Entry 8K9V (X-ray diffraction, 1.92 A resolution); this record covers chains A and B.

== Chain A (and B) ==
Molecule: Lysine--tRNA ligase
From: Plasmodium falciparum (isolate Camp / Malaysia)
Notes: EC 6.1.1.6; chain B of this document is another copy of the same molecule, construct and numbering; everything in this record applies to it too
UniProtKB: A0A024X378 (A0A024X378_PLAFC); residue numbers follow UniProt; this construct covers 77-583
Sequence (516 residues; row label = number of the first residue in the row):
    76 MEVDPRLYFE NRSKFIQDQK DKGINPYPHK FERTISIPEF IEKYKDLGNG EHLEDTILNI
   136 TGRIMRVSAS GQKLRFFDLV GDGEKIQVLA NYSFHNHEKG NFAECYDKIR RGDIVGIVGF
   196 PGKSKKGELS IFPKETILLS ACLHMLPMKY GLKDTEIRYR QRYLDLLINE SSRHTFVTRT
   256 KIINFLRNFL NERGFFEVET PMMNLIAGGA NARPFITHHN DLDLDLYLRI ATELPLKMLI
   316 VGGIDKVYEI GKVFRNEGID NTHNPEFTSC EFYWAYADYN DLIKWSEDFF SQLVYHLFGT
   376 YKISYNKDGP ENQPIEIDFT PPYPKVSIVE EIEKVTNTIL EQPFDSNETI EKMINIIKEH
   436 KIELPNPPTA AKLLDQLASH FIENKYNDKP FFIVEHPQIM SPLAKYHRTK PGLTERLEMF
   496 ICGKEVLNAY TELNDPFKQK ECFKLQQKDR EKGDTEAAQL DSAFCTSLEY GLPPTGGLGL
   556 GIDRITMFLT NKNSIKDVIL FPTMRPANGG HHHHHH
Not modelled in the structure: 76-77, 519-534, 583-591 (chain B: 76-77, 226-229, 519-535, 583-591)
Sequence notes: initiating methionine (76); expression tag (584-591)
Disulfides: Cys517-Cys540
Small-molecule neighbours:
  - JT4 (N4-(2,5-dimethoxyphenyl)-N2-(2-propan-2-ylsulfonylphenyl)-1,3,5-triazine-2,4-diamine): Asn286, Ala287, Arg330, Glu332, Gly333, Thr337, His338, Asn339, Pro340, Phe342, Glu500, Val501, Leu502, Asn503, Gly554, Leu555, Gly556, Asp558, Arg559, Ile570
  - lysine (LYS): Gly284, Ala285, Ala306, Glu308, Lys312, Arg330, Glu346, Tyr348, Asn503, Ala504, Tyr505, Glu507, Gly552, Leu553, Gly554
Reported in the primary citation:
  - binding site for JT4: Arg330, Glu332, His338, Asn339, Pro340, Phe342

== Chain A / chain B interface ==
Pairs across the interface - 193 pairs, chain A then chain B:
  Phe84(A) - Glu544(B)
  Ser88(A) - Phe512(B)
  Ile91(A) - Phe512(B)  hydrophobic
  Lys95(A) - Asp510(B)  salt bridge
  Tyr102(A) - Lys480(B)  hydrogen bond (backbone-side chain)
  Tyr102(A) - Asn509(B)
  Tyr102(A) - Asp510(B)
  Tyr102(A) - Pro511(B)
  Pro103(A) - Lys480(B)  hydrogen bond (backbone-side chain)
  Pro103(A) - Pro549(B)
  His104(A) - Lys480(B)
  His104(A) - Tyr481(B)  hydrogen bond (side chain-backbone)
  His104(A) - Arg483(B)
  His104(A) - Glu490(B)
  His104(A) - Pro549(B)
  Lys105(A) - Tyr351(B)  hydrogen bond (side chain-backbone)
  Lys105(A) - Asp353(B)
  Lys105(A) - Asp356(B)  salt bridge
  Arg108(A) - Lys321(B)
  Arg108(A) - Tyr351(B)
  Thr136(A) - Tyr351(B)
  Arg138(A) - Val316(B)  hydrogen bond (side chain-backbone)
  Arg138(A) - Tyr545(B)  hydrogen bond (side chain-backbone)
  Arg138(A) - Gly546(B)  hydrogen bond (side chain-backbone)
  Asp157(A) - Asp320(B)
  Ile189(A) - Tyr351(B)
  Ile189(A) - Gly546(B)
  Ile189(A) - Pro548(B)
  Leu214(A) - Tyr351(B)  hydrophobic
  Leu214(A) - Pro549(B)
  Ser215(A) - Gly546(B)
  Ser215(A) - Leu547(B)  hydrogen bond (side chain-backbone)
  Ala216(A) - Tyr545(B)
  Ala216(A) - Gly546(B)
  Cys217(A) - Glu544(B)
  Cys217(A) - Tyr545(B)
  Leu218(A) - Phe512(B)  hydrophobic
  Leu218(A) - Glu544(B)  hydrogen bond (backbone-backbone)
  His219(A) - Glu544(B)  salt bridge
  His219(A) - Tyr545(B)
  Leu221(A) - Tyr545(B)  hydrophobic
  Gln236(A) - Thr541(B)
  Gln236(A) - Tyr545(B)  hydrogen bond
  Tyr238(A) - Met313(B)
  Tyr238(A) - Val316(B)  hydrophobic
  Tyr238(A) - Gly317(B)
  Tyr238(A) - Thr541(B)
  Tyr238(A) - Ser542(B)
  Tyr238(A) - Tyr545(B)  hydrophobic
  Leu239(A) - Tyr545(B)  hydrophobic
  Leu241(A) - Leu314(B)  hydrophobic
  Leu241(A) - Gly317(B)
  Leu242(A) - Val316(B)
  Leu242(A) - Gly317(B)
  Leu242(A) - Gly318(B)
  Arg248(A) - Gly318(B)  hydrogen bond (side chain-backbone)
  Phe251(A) - Phe271(B)
  Val252(A) - Phe271(B)  hydrophobic
  Arg254(A) - Glu274(B)  salt bridge
  Thr255(A) - Phe271(B)
  Thr255(A) - Glu272(B)  hydrogen bond (side chain-backbone)
  Ile258(A) - Glu274(B)
  Arg262(A) - Arg262(B)
  Phe271(A) - Phe251(B)
  Phe271(A) - Val252(B)  hydrophobic
  Phe271(A) - Thr255(B)
  Glu272(A) - Thr255(B)  hydrogen bond (backbone-side chain)
  Val273(A) - Leu575(B)  hydrophobic
  Glu274(A) - Arg254(B)  salt bridge
  Glu274(A) - Ile258(B)
  Glu274(A) - Lys327(B)
  Glu274(A) - Thr343(B)  hydrogen bond
  Glu274(A) - Leu575(B)
  Thr275(A) - Lys327(B)  hydrogen bond (backbone-side chain)
  Pro276(A) - Glu341(B)
  Pro276(A) - Phe576(B)
  Met277(A) - Met277(B)  hydrophobic
  Met277(A) - Lys327(B)
  Met277(A) - Glu341(B)  hydrogen bond (backbone-side chain)
  Met278(A) - Phe290(B)  hydrophobic
  Met278(A) - Glu341(B)  hydrogen bond (backbone-side chain)
  Leu280(A) - Pro581(B)  hydrophobic
  Arg288(A) - Asn295(B)
  Phe290(A) - Met278(B)  hydrophobic
  Phe290(A) - Thr292(B)
  Phe290(A) - His293(B)
  Phe290(A) - His294(B)
  Ile291(A) - Ile291(B)
  Ile291(A) - Thr292(B)  hydrogen bond (backbone-side chain)
  Thr292(A) - Phe290(B)
  Thr292(A) - Ile291(B)  hydrogen bond (side chain-backbone)
  His293(A) - Phe290(B)
  His293(A) - Asn331(B)  hydrogen bond (backbone-side chain)
  His294(A) - Phe290(B)
  His294(A) - Asn331(B)
  His294(A) - Pro340(B)
  Asn295(A) - Arg288(B)
  Asn295(A) - Asn331(B)  hydrogen bond (backbone-side chain)
  Asp296(A) - Glu332(B)
  Asp296(A) - Gly333(B)
  Asp296(A) - Ile334(B)  hydrogen bond (side chain-backbone)
  Leu297(A) - Ile334(B)  hydrophobic
  Leu297(A) - Thr578(B)
  Leu297(A) - Met579(B)
  Leu299(A) - Pro581(B)
  Pro310(A) - Phe576(B)
  Met313(A) - Tyr238(B)
  Leu314(A) - Leu241(B)  hydrophobic
  Leu314(A) - Leu575(B)  hydrophobic
  Leu314(A) - Phe576(B)  hydrophobic
  Val316(A) - Arg138(B)  hydrogen bond (backbone-side chain)
  Val316(A) - Tyr238(B)  hydrophobic
  Val316(A) - Leu242(B)
  Gly317(A) - Tyr238(B)
  Gly317(A) - Leu241(B)
  Gly317(A) - Leu242(B)
  Gly318(A) - Arg248(B)  hydrogen bond (backbone-side chain)
  Ile319(A) - Arg248(B)
  Asp320(A) - Asp157(B)
  Lys327(A) - Glu274(B)
  Lys327(A) - Thr275(B)  hydrogen bond (side chain-backbone)
  Lys327(A) - Met277(B)
  Phe329(A) - Met277(B)  hydrophobic
  Phe329(A) - Met278(B)  hydrophobic
  Asn331(A) - His293(B)  hydrogen bond (side chain-backbone)
  Asn331(A) - His294(B)
  Asn331(A) - Asn295(B)  hydrogen bond (side chain-backbone)
  Glu332(A) - Asp296(B)
  Gly333(A) - Asp296(B)
  Ile334(A) - Asp296(B)  hydrogen bond (backbone-side chain)
  Ile334(A) - Leu297(B)  hydrophobic
  Pro340(A) - His294(B)
  Glu341(A) - Pro276(B)
  Glu341(A) - Met277(B)  hydrogen bond (side chain-backbone)
  Glu341(A) - Met278(B)  hydrogen bond (side chain-backbone)
  Thr343(A) - Glu274(B)  hydrogen bond
  Tyr351(A) - Lys105(B)  hydrogen bond (backbone-side chain)
  Tyr351(A) - Phe106(B)
  Tyr351(A) - Arg108(B)
  Tyr351(A) - Thr136(B)
  Tyr351(A) - Ile189(B)
  Tyr351(A) - Leu214(B)  hydrophobic
  Asp353(A) - Lys105(B)
  Asp356(A) - Lys105(B)  salt bridge
  Lys480(A) - Tyr102(B)  hydrogen bond (side chain-backbone)
  Lys480(A) - Pro103(B)  hydrogen bond (side chain-backbone)
  Lys480(A) - His104(B)
  Tyr481(A) - Asn100(B)  hydrogen bond
  Tyr481(A) - His104(B)  hydrogen bond (backbone-side chain)
  Arg483(A) - His104(B)
  Arg483(A) - Lys105(B)
  Glu490(A) - His104(B)
  Asn509(A) - Tyr102(B)
  Asp510(A) - Lys95(B)  salt bridge
  Asp510(A) - Tyr102(B)
  Pro511(A) - Tyr102(B)
  Pro511(A) - Leu218(B)  hydrophobic
  Phe512(A) - Ser88(B)
  Phe512(A) - Ile91(B)  hydrophobic
  Phe512(A) - Leu218(B)  hydrophobic
  Thr541(A) - Tyr238(B)
  Ser542(A) - Tyr238(B)
  Glu544(A) - Phe84(B)
  Glu544(A) - Cys217(B)
  Glu544(A) - Leu218(B)  hydrogen bond (backbone-backbone)
  Glu544(A) - His219(B)  salt bridge
  Tyr545(A) - Arg138(B)  hydrogen bond (backbone-side chain)
  Tyr545(A) - Cys217(B)  hydrogen bond (backbone-side chain)
  Tyr545(A) - His219(B)
  Tyr545(A) - Leu221(B)  hydrophobic
  Tyr545(A) - Gln236(B)  hydrogen bond
  Tyr545(A) - Tyr238(B)  hydrophobic
  Tyr545(A) - Leu239(B)  hydrophobic
  Gly546(A) - Arg138(B)  hydrogen bond (backbone-side chain)
  Gly546(A) - Ser215(B)
  Gly546(A) - Ala216(B)
  Leu547(A) - Ser215(B)  hydrogen bond (backbone-side chain)
  Pro548(A) - Ile189(B)  hydrophobic
  Pro549(A) - Pro103(B)
  Pro549(A) - His104(B)
  Pro549(A) - Leu214(B)
  Leu575(A) - Val273(B)  hydrophobic
  Leu575(A) - Glu274(B)
  Leu575(A) - Leu314(B)  hydrophobic
  Phe576(A) - Thr275(B)
  Phe576(A) - Pro276(B)
  Phe576(A) - Pro310(B)
  Phe576(A) - Met313(B)  hydrophobic
  Phe576(A) - Leu314(B)  hydrophobic
  Met579(A) - Leu297(B)
  Arg580(A) - Leu297(B)  hydrogen bond (side chain-backbone)
  Pro581(A) - Leu280(B)  hydrophobic
  Pro581(A) - Leu299(B)  hydrophobic
Other interface residues (no listed pair), chain A (105 interface residues in all): Phe106, Gly137, Gly187, Met220, Asn259, Leu301, Leu303, Ala352, His482, Thr506, Lys513, Ala538, Thr578
Other interface residues (no listed pair), chain B (105 interface residues in all): Gly137, Gly187, Met220, Asn259, Leu303, Ile319, Phe329, Ala352, His482, Lys513, Ala538, Arg580

== Summary ==
The chain A/chain B interface involves 105 residues from each chain, with 43 hydrogen bonds and 8 salt
bridges. Polar pairs include Lys95(A)-Asp510(B), Lys105(A)-Asp356(B) and His219(A)-Glu544(B). Ligands of chain
A: lysine and compound JT4. From the paper: a binding site for JT4 at Arg330(A), Glu332(A) and His338(A) among
others.
Chain A and chain B are both Lysine--tRNA ligase (Plasmodium falciparum (isolate Camp / Malaysia)); the
structure, Crystal structure of plasmodium LysRS complexing with ASP3026 derived LysRS inhibitor 3 (ADKI3),
was determined by X-ray diffraction (same publication as 8K9S, 8K9U, 8K9W and 8K9X).
